PDB entry 8QL7 | X-ray diffraction, 1.80 A resolution | chains B and F of the 3 polymer chains in the assembly

# Chain B
Molecule: Tubulin beta-2B chain
From: Bos taurus
UniProt: Q6B856 (TBB2B_BOVIN); residue numbers follow UniProt; this construct covers 1-445
Chain sequence (445 residues; numbered 1 to 445; the number before each row is that of its first residue):
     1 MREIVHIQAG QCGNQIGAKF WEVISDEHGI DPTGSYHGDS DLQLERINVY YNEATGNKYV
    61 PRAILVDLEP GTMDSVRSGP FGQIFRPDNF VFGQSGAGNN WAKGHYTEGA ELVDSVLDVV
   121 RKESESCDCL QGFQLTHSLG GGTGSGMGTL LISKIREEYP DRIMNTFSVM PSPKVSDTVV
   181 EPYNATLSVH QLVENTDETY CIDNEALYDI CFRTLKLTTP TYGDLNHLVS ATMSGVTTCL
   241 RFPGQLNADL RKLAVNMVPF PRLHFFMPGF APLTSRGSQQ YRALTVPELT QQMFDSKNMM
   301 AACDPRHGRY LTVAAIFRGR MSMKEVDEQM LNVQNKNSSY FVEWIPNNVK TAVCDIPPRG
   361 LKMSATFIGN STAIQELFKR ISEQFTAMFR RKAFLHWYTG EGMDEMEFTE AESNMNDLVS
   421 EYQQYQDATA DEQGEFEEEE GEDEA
Not modelled in the structure: 279-283, 432-445
Curated features (UniProtKB/Swiss-Prot):
  - motif: M1 to I4 (MREI motif)
  - binding site (GTP): Q11, E69, S138, G142, T143, G144, N204, N226
  - binding site (Mg(2+)): E69
  - modified residue: S40 (Phosphoserine), T55 (Phosphothreonine), K58 (N6-acetyllysine), S172 (Phosphoserine), T285 (Phosphothreonine), T290 (Phosphothreonine), R318 (Omega-N-methylarginine), E438 (5-glutamyl polyglutamate)
  - cross-link (Glycyl lysine isopeptide (Lys-Gly)): K58 (interchain with G-Cter in ubiquitin), K324 (interchain with G-Cter in ubiquitin)
Small-molecule neighbours:
  - GTP (guanosine-5'-triphosphate): G10, Q11, C12, Q15, I16, D67, G96, A97, G98, N99, N100, S138, G140, G141, G142, T143, G144, V169, P171, V175, S176, E181, N204, L207, Y222, L225, N226
  - Azo-Combretastatin A4 (trans) (VYT): V236, C239, L240, A248, D249, L253, N256, M257, T312, V313, A314, A315, I316, N347, N348, V349, K350, A352, I368

# Chain F
Molecule: Designed Ankyrin Repeat Protein (DARPIN) D1
From: synthetic construct
Notes: antibody fragment or engineered binder
Chain sequence (169 residues; numbered 1 to 169; the number before each row is that of its first residue):
     1 MRGSHHHHHH GSDLGKKLLE AARAGQDDEV RILMANGADV NATDASGLTP LHLAATYGHL
    61 EIVEVLLKHG ADVNAIDIMG STPLHLAALI GHLEIVEVLL KHGADVNAVD TWGDTPLHLA
   121 AIMGHLEIVE VLLKHGADVN AQDKFGKTAF DISIDNGNED LAEILQKLN
Not modelled in the structure: 1-12, 168-169

# How chain B and chain F interact
Contacting residue pairs - 34 pairs, chain B then chain F:
  P173(B) - M123(F)
  K174(B) - N158(F)  hydrogen bond
  K174(B) - D160(F)  salt bridge
  D177(B) - M123(F)
  D177(B) - H125(F)  salt bridge
  V179(B) - L89(F)
  V179(B) - I90(F)
  V179(B) - M123(F)  hydrophobic
  V179(B) - H125(F)
  R213(B) - E159(F)  salt bridge
  R213(B) - D160(F)  salt bridge
  R213(B) - E163(F)  salt bridge
  R380(B) - N156(F)
  E383(B) - I122(F)
  E383(B) - N156(F)  hydrogen bond
  Q384(B) - I122(F)  hydrogen bond (side chain-backbone)
  Q384(B) - M123(F)
  A387(B) - L89(F)
  A387(B) - I122(F)  hydrophobic
  M388(B) - L89(F)  hydrophobic
  M388(B) - I90(F)  hydrophobic
  M388(B) - M123(F)  hydrophobic
  R390(B) - W112(F)
  R391(B) - S81(F)
  R391(B) - L86(F)
  R391(B) - D110(F)  salt bridge
  R391(B) - W112(F)
  R391(B) - D114(F)  salt bridge
  R391(B) - L119(F)
  A393(B) - I90(F)  hydrophobic
  F394(B) - T56(F)
  F394(B) - Y57(F)  hydrophobic
  F394(B) - I90(F)  hydrophobic
  H396(B) - Y57(F)  hydrogen bond
Other interface residues (no listed pair), chain B (18 interface residues in all): P182, Y208, W397
Other interface residues (no listed pair), chain F (20 interface residues in all): G124, I152

# In short
Chain B and chain F form an interface of 18 and 20 residues respectively; the contacts include 4 hydrogen
bonds and 7 salt bridges. Polar pairs include K174(B)-D160(F), D177(B)-H125(F) and R213(B)-E159(F). Ligands of
chain B: GTP and Azo-Combretastatin A4 (trans).
Here chain B is Tubulin beta-2B chain (Bos taurus) and chain F is Designed Ankyrin Repeat Protein (DARPIN) D1
(synthetic construct). Entry 8QL7 (Ultrafast structural transitions in an azobenzene photoswitch at
near-atomic resolution: 35 ps structure) was determined by X-ray diffraction.
